7BP2 - chains A and B; structure by X-ray diffraction, 1.58 A resolution.

[Chain A]
Name: Histone H2A.6
From: Arabidopsis thaliana
UniProt: Q9LD28 (H2A6_ARATH); residues 12-104 here correspond to UniProt positions 14-106 (UniProt number = residue number + 2)
Amino-acid sequence (93 residues; each row starts with the number of its first residue):
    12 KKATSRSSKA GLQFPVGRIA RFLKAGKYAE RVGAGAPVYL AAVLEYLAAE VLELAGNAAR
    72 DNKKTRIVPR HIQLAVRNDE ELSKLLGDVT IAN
Disordered / not traced: 12-14, 102-104

[Chain B]
Name: Histone H2B.1
From: Arabidopsis thaliana
UniProt: Q9LQQ4 (H2B1_ARATH); residues 27-124 here correspond to UniProt positions 51-148 (UniProt number = residue number + 24)
Amino-acid sequence (98 residues; row label = number of the first residue in the row):
    27 KKRSKKNVET YKIYIFKVLK QVHPDIGISS KAMGIMNSFI NDIFEKLAQE SSKLARYNKK
    87 PTITSREIQT AVRLVLPGEL AKHAVSEGTK AVTKFTSS
Disordered / not traced: 27-33, 124
Curated features (UniProtKB/Swiss-Prot):
  - cross-link: K120 (Glycyl lysine isopeptide (Lys-Gly) (interchain with G-Cter in ubiquitin))

[Chain A / chain B interface]
Pairs across the interface (106):
  R17(A) - F121(B)
  K20(A) - K120(B)
  K20(A) - F121(B)
  A21(A) - A117(B)
  A21(A) - K120(B)
  G22(A) - K120(B)
  Q24(A) - Y40(B)
  Q24(A) - K43(B)
  Q24(A) - Q47(B)
  F25(A) - Y40(B)
  F25(A) - V44(B)  hydrophobic
  F25(A) - I66(B)  hydrophobic
  P26(A) - Y40(B)
  R29(A) - T36(B)  hydrogen bond (side chain-backbone)
  R29(A) - Y40(B)
  I30(A) - F70(B)  hydrophobic
  F33(A) - E35(B)
  F33(A) - Y37(B)
  F33(A) - F70(B)  hydrophobic
  L34(A) - F70(B)  hydrophobic
  L34(A) - A74(B)  hydrophobic
  Y39(A) - F70(B)
  Y39(A) - E71(B)  hydrogen bond
  Y39(A) - A74(B)
  Y39(A) - S78(B)  hydrogen bond (backbone-side chain)
  Y39(A) - I89(B)  hydrophobic
  A40(A) - P87(B)
  A40(A) - I89(B)  hydrophobic
  E41(A) - P87(B)  hydrogen bond (backbone-backbone)
  R42(A) - P87(B)  hydrogen bond (backbone-backbone)
  R42(A) - T88(B)  hydrogen bond
  R42(A) - I89(B)  hydrogen bond (backbone-backbone)
  V43(A) - I89(B)
  G44(A) - T88(B)
  G44(A) - I89(B)  hydrogen bond (backbone-backbone)
  G46(A) - S91(B)
  G46(A) - V118(B)
  A47(A) - I89(B)
  A47(A) - T90(B)
  A47(A) - S91(B)
  A47(A) - I94(B)
  V49(A) - A117(B)
  V49(A) - F121(B)  hydrophobic
  Y50(A) - S91(B)
  Y50(A) - I94(B)  hydrophobic
  Y50(A) - Q95(B)  hydrogen bond
  Y50(A) - V111(B)  hydrogen bond (side chain-backbone)
  Y50(A) - G114(B)
  Y50(A) - T115(B)
  Y50(A) - V118(B)  hydrophobic
  L51(A) - F70(B)  hydrophobic
  L51(A) - L73(B)  hydrophobic
  A53(A) - E113(B)
  A53(A) - G114(B)
  A53(A) - A117(B)  hydrophobic
  V54(A) - L73(B)  hydrophobic
  V54(A) - V98(B)  hydrophobic
  V54(A) - A110(B)
  L55(A) - I66(B)
  L55(A) - I69(B)  hydrophobic
  L55(A) - F70(B)
  E56(A) - V44(B)
  Y57(A) - L106(B)
  Y57(A) - H109(B)
  Y57(A) - A110(B)  hydrophobic
  Y57(A) - E113(B)
  L58(A) - F65(B)  hydrophobic
  L58(A) - I69(B)  hydrophobic
  L58(A) - L106(B)  hydrophobic
  A60(A) - V44(B)  hydrophobic
  V62(A) - M62(B)  hydrophobic
  V62(A) - F65(B)  hydrophobic
  L63(A) - I41(B)
  L63(A) - V44(B)  hydrophobic
  L63(A) - L45(B)
  L63(A) - H49(B)
  L63(A) - M62(B)  hydrophobic
  E64(A) - H49(B)  hydrogen bond (backbone-side chain)
  G67(A) - H49(B)
  G67(A) - I52(B)
  N68(A) - H49(B)  hydrogen bond
  T76(A) - I52(B)
  T76(A) - G53(B)  hydrogen bond (backbone-backbone)
  R77(A) - G53(B)
  R77(A) - S55(B)
  I78(A) - L45(B)  hydrophobic
  I78(A) - I52(B)  hydrophobic
  I78(A) - G53(B)  hydrogen bond (backbone-backbone)
  I78(A) - I54(B)
  I78(A) - S55(B)  hydrogen bond (backbone-backbone)
  I78(A) - A58(B)
  V79(A) - A58(B)
  P80(A) - S55(B)
  P80(A) - K57(B)
  P80(A) - A58(B)
  P80(A) - I61(B)  hydrophobic
  I83(A) - A58(B)
  I83(A) - M62(B)  hydrophobic
  E92(A) - P103(B)
  E92(A) - E105(B)  hydrogen bond (side chain-backbone)
  E92(A) - L106(B)  hydrogen bond (side chain-backbone)
  K95(A) - P103(B)
  L96(A) - F65(B)  hydrophobic
  L96(A) - I69(B)  hydrophobic
  L96(A) - L106(B)  hydrophobic
  L97(A) - F65(B)  hydrophobic
Also at the interface, not in a pair above, chain A (52 interface residues in all): S19, L23, A45, A59, A70, R71, L93, V100
Also at the interface, not in a pair above, chain B (53 interface residues in all): V48, D51, Q75, V101, L102, G104

[In short]
The interface between chain A and chain B involves 52 residues on one side and 53 on the other; the contacts
include 17 hydrogen bonds. Among the polar pairs are R29(A)-T36(B), Y39(A)-E71(B) and Y39(A)-S78(B).
Chain A is Histone H2A.6 and chain B is Histone H2B.1, both from Arabidopsis thaliana; the structure,
Structural mechanism directing nucleosome reorganization by NAP1-RELATED PROTEIN 1 (NRP1), was determined by
X-ray diffraction (same publication as 7BP4, 7BP5, 7BP6 and 7C7X).
